8C1N - chains B and C of the 3 polymer chains in the assembly; structure by X-ray diffraction, 1.70 A resolution.

Chain B:
Molecule: RNA-directed RNA polymerase 3D-POL
Source organism: Foot-and-mouth disease virus
Notes: EC 2.7.7.48
Reference sequence: P03311 (POLG_FMDVS); residues 1-470 here correspond to UniProt positions 1858-2327 (UniProt number = residue number + 1857)
Sequence (481 residues; numbered 1 to 481; the number before each row is that of its first residue):
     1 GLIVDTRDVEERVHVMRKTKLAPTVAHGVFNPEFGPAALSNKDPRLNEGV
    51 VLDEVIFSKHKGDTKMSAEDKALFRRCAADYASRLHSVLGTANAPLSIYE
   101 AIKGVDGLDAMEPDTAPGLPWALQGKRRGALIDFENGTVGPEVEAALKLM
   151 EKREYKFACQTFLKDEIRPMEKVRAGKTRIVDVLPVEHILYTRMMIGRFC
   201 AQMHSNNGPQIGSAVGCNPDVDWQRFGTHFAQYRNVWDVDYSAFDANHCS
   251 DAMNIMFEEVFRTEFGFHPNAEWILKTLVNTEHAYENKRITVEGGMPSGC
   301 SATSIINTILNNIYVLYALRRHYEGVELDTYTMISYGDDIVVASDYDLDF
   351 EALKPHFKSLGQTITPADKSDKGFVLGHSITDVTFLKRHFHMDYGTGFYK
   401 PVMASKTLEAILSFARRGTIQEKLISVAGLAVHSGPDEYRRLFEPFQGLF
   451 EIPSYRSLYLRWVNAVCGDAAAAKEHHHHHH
Disordered / not traced: 470-481
Construct notes: expression tag (471-481)
Small-molecule neighbours: triphosphate (3PO): Arg168, Lys172, Arg179, Tyr241, Ser242, Ala243
UniProt features mapped onto this chain:
  - motif: Met16 to Thr24 (Nuclear localization signal)
  - active site: Asp338 (For RdRp activity)
From the paper describing this entry:
  - binding site for Protein 3B-1 (chain C): His322 to Val326, Thr330, Tyr346 to Leu348
  - self-association interface (contacts with another copy of this molecule); pairs are residue here / residue on that copy: Asp133-Lys126

Chain C:
Molecule: Protein 3B-1
Reference sequence: P03311 (POLG_FMDVS); residues 1-23 here correspond to UniProt positions 1574-1596 (UniProt number = residue number + 1573)
Sequence (23 residues; each row starts with the number of its first residue):
     1 GPYAGPLERQRPLKVRAKLPRQE
Disordered / not traced: 1-4, 22-23
UniProt features mapped onto this chain:
  - site: Glu23 (Cleavage)
  - modified residue: Tyr3 (O-(5'-phospho-RNA)-tyrosine)
From the paper describing this entry:
  - specificity-determining residues: Leu19 (proposed by the authors, not directly observed)

Interface between chain B and chain C:
Contacting residue pairs (19; chain B residue first):
  Arg320(B) - Arg16(C)  hydrogen bond (backbone-side chain)
  Arg321(B) - Arg16(C)
  His322(B) - Arg16(C)
  His322(B) - Ala17(C)  hydrogen bond (backbone-backbone)
  Tyr323(B) - Arg16(C)
  Tyr323(B) - Ala17(C)
  Tyr323(B) - Lys18(C)
  Tyr323(B) - Leu19(C)  hydrophobic
  Tyr323(B) - Pro20(C)
  Glu324(B) - Ala17(C)  hydrogen bond (backbone-backbone)
  Glu324(B) - Lys18(C)  salt bridge
  Glu324(B) - Leu19(C)
  Gly325(B) - Leu19(C)
  Asp345(B) - Arg21(C)
  Tyr346(B) - Leu19(C)  hydrophobic
  Tyr346(B) - Pro20(C)
  Tyr346(B) - Arg21(C)
  Asp347(B) - Pro20(C)
  Asp347(B) - Arg21(C)  hydrogen bond (backbone-backbone)
Also at the interface, not in a pair above, chain B (14 interface residues in all): Glu69, Arg234, Val326, Thr330, Leu348
Also at the interface, not in a pair above, chain C (7 interface residues in all): Leu13
The authors on this interface:
  - residue pairs: His322(B)-Arg16(C) (backbone contact), Tyr323(B)-Leu19(C), Glu324(B)-Arg16(C) (backbone contact), Gly325(B)-Leu19(C), Val326(B)-Leu19(C), Asp345(B)-Arg21(C) (backbone contact), Leu348(B)-Leu19(C)
  - interface residues, chain B: Asp347(B)
  - interface residues, chain C: Leu19(C), Pro20(C)
  - hot spots on chain C (mutagenesis) - P6S/R9A, R16A/L19S: decreased binding to RNA-directed RNA polymerase 3D-POL (chain B)
  - hot spots on chain C (mutagenesis) - P6S/R9A/R16A/L19S: abolished binding to RNA-directed RNA polymerase 3D-POL (chain B)
  - hot spots on chain C (mutagenesis) - P6A/R9A/R16A/L19S: abolished co-localization with RNA-directed RNA polymerase 3D-POL (chain B)

In short:
14 residues of chain B and 7 residues of chain C are in contact, with 4 hydrogen bonds and 1 salt bridge.
Among the polar pairs are Glu324(B)-Lys18(C), Arg320(B)-Arg16(C) and His322(B)-Ala17(C). The paper describes
backbone contacts between His322(B) and Arg16(C), Glu324(B) and Arg16(C) and Asp345(B) and Arg21(C); contacts
between Tyr323(B) and Leu19(C), Gly325(B) and Leu19(C) and Val326(B) and Leu19(C) among others. From the
paper: a binding site for Protein 3B-1 (chain C) at His322(B), Thr330(B) and Tyr346(B); P6S/R9A and R16A/L19S
of chain C reduce binding to RNA-directed RNA polymerase 3D-POL (chain B); 4 substitutions were tested in all.
Here chain B is RNA-directed RNA polymerase 3D-POL (Foot-and-mouth disease virus) and chain C is Protein 3B-1.
Entry 8C1N (FMDV 3D polymerase in complex with 3B1 protein solved in P212121 space group) was determined by
X-ray diffraction (same publication as 8C2P).
